PDB entry 6YUF | electron microscopy, 3.94 A resolution | chains A and C of the 6 polymer chains in the assembly

Chain A:
Protein: Structural maintenance of chromosomes protein 1
From: Schizosaccharomyces pombe (strain 972 / ATCC 24843)
UniProt: O94383 (SMC1_SCHPO); residue numbers follow UniProt; this construct covers 1-1228
Amino-acid sequence (1228 residues; each row starts with the number of its first residue):
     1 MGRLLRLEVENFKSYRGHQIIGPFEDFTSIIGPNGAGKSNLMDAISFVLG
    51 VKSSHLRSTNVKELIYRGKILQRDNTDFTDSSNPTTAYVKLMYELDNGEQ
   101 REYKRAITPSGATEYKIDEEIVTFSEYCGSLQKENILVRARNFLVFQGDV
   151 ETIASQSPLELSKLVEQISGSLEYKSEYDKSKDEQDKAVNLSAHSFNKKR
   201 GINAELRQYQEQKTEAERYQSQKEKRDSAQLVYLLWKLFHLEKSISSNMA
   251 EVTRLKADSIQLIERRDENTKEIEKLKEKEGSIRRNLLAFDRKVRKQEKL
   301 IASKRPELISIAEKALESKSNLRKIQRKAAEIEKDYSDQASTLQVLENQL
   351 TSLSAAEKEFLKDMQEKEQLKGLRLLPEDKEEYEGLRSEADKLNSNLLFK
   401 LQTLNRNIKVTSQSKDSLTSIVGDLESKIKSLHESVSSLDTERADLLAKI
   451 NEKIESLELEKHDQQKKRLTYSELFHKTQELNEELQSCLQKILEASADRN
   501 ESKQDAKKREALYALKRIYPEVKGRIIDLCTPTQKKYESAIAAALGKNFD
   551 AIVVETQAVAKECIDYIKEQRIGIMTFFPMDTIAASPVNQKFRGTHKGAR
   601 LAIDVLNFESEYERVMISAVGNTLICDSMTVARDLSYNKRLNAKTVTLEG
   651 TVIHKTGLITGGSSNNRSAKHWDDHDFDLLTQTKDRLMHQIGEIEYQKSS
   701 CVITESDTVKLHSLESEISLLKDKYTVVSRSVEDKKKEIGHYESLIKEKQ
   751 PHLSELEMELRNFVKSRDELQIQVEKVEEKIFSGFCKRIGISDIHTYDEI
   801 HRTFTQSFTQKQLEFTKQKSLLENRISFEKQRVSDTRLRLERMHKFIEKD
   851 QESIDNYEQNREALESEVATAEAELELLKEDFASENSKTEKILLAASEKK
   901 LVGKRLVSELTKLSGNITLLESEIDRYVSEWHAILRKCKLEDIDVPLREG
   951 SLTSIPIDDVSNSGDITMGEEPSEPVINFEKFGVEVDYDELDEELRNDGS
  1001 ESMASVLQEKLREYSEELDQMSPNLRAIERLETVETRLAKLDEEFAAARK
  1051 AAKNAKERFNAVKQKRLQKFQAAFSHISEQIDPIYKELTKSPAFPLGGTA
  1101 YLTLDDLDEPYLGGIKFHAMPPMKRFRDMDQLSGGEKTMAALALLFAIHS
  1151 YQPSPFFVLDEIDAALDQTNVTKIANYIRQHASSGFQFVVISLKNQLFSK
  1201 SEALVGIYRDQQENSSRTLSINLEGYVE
Unresolved in the structure: 1, 66-83, 208-1030, 1227-1228
Small-molecule neighbours:
  - ADP / beryllium trifluoride, molecule 1: Lys13, Ser14, Asn34, Gly35, Ala36, Gly37, Lys38, Ser39, Asn40, Arg57, Glu63, Leu64, Ile65, Gln147, Asp1160, Arg1209
  - ADP / beryllium trifluoride, molecule 2: Lys1124, Arg1127, Gln1131, Leu1132, Ser1133, Gly1134, Gly1135, Glu1136
UniProt features mapped onto this chain:
  - binding site (ATP): Gly32 to Ser39

Chain C:
Protein: Structural maintenance of chromosomes protein 3
From: Schizosaccharomyces pombe (strain 972 / ATCC 24843)
UniProt: O42649 (SMC3_SCHPO); numbering as in UniProt (aligned over 1-1194)
Amino-acid sequence (1194 residues; numbered 1 to 1194; the number before each row is that of its first residue):
     1 MYITKIVIQGFKSYKDYTVIEPLSPHHNVIVGRNGSGKSNFFAAIRFVLS
    51 DAYTHLSREERQALLHEGPGATVMSAYVEVTFANADNRFPTGKSEVVLRR
   101 TIGLKKDEYSLDKKTVSKTEVINLLESAGFSRSNPYYIVPQGRVTSLTNA
   151 KDSERLELLKEVAGTQIYENRRAESNKIMDETIQKSEKIDELLQYIEERL
   201 RELEEEKNDLAVYHKKDNERRCLEYAIYSREHDEINSVLDALEQDRIAAL
   251 ERNDDDSGAFIQREERIERIKAEITELNHSLELLRVEKQQNDEDYTNIMK
   301 SKVALELQSSQLSRQIEFSKKDESSKLNILSELESKISEKENELSEILPK
   351 YNAIVSEADDLNKRIMLLKNQKQSLLDKQSRTSQFTTKKERDEWIRNQLL
   401 QINRNINSTKENSDYLKTEYDEMENELKAKLSRKKEIEISLESQGDRMSQ
   451 LLANITSINERKENLTDKRKSLWREEAKLKSSIENVKDDLSRSEKALGTT
   501 MDRNTSNGIRAVKDIAERLKLEGYYGPLCELFKVDNRFKVAVEATAGNSL
   551 FHIVVDNDETATQILDVIYKENAGRVTFMPLNKLRPKAVTYPDASDALPL
   601 IQYLEFDPKFDAAIKQVFSKTIVCPSIETASQYARSHQLNGITLSGDRSD
   651 KKGALTAGYRDYRNSRLDAIKNVKTYQIKFSDLQESLEKCRSEIESFDQK
   701 ITACLDDLQKAQLSLKQFERDHIPLKDELVTITGETTDLQESMHHKSRML
   751 ELVVLELHTLEQQANDLKSELSSEMDELDPKDVEALKSLSGQIENLSHEF
   801 DAIIKERAHIEARKTALEYELNTNLYLRRNPLKAEIGSDNRIDESELNSV
   851 KRSLLKYENKLQIIKSSSSGLEEQMQRINSEISDKRNELESLEELQHEVA
   901 TRIEQDAKINERNAAKRSLLLARKKECNEKIKSLGVLPEEAFIKYVSTSS
   951 NAIVKKLHKINEALKDYGSVNKKAYEQFNNFTKQRDSLLARREELRRSQE
  1001 SISELTTVLDQRKDEAIERTFKQVAKSFSEIFVKLVPAGRGELVMNRRSE
  1051 LSQSIEQDISMDIDTPSQKSSIDNYTGISIRVSFNSKDDEQLNINQLSGG
  1101 QKSLCALTLIFAIQRCDPAPFNILDECDANLDAQYRSAIAAMVKEMSKTS
  1151 QFICTTFRPEMVKVADNFYGVMFNHKVSTVESISKEEAMAFVEG
Unresolved in the structure: 1, 241-948, 1050-1077, 1194
Small-molecule neighbours:
  - ADP / beryllium trifluoride, molecule 1: Lys12, Ser13, Arg33, Asn34, Gly35, Ser36, Gly37, Lys38, Ser39, Asn40, Ala63, Leu65, His66, Glu67, Gln141, Asp1125, Glu1126
  - ADP / beryllium trifluoride, molecule 2: Glu1090, Leu1092, Gln1096, Leu1097, Ser1098, Gly1099
What the authors report for this chain:
  - mutagenesis - K105Q/K106Q: decreased binding to DNA gripping

Interface between chain A and chain C:
Pairs across the interface - 24 pairs, chain A then chain C:
  Asn34(A) with Ser1098(C); Gly1100(C), hydrogen bond (side chain-backbone); Gln1101(C); Asn1130(C)
  Arg57(A) with Asn1095(C)
  Ser58(A) with Gln1096(C)
  Glu63(A) with Gln1096(C), hydrogen bond (backbone-side chain)
  Gln147(A) with Gly1099(C); Asn1130(C)
  Met1123(A) with Phe1173(C)
  Arg1125(A) with Glu67(C)
  Arg1127(A) with Glu67(C)
  Gln1131(A) with Ala63(C)
  Ser1133(A) with Gly35(C)
  Glu1136(A) with Gly35(C)
  Ala1164(A) with Glu1126(C)
  Ala1165(A) with Asn34(C); Gln141(C); Glu1126(C)
  Leu1166(A) with Asn34(C)
  Asp1167(A) with Asn34(C), hydrogen bond
  Asn1170(A) with Asn34(C)
  Leu1193(A) with Leu1131(C)
  Gln1211(A) with Asn1085(C), hydrogen bond
Interface residues without a listed pair, chain A (21 interface residues in all): Lys13, Gly35, Gly1135
Interface residues without a listed pair, chain C (18 interface residues in all): Tyr1135, Lys1176

Overview:
The interface between chain A and chain C involves 21 residues on one side and 18 on the other, with 4
hydrogen bonds. Polar pairs include Asn34(A)-Gly1100(C), Glu63(A)-Gln1096(C) and Asp1167(A)-Asn34(C). ADP /
beryllium trifluoride is bound between chain A and chain C. The paper reports that K105Q/K106Q of chain C
reduce binding to DNA gripping.
Chain A is Structural maintenance of chromosomes protein 1 and chain C is Structural maintenance of
chromosomes protein 3, both from Schizosaccharomyces pombe (strain 972 / ATCC 24843); the structure, Cohesin
complex with loader gripping DNA, was determined by electron microscopy.
